PDB entry 7SCM | X-ray diffraction, 2.27 A resolution | chain A

# Chain A
Name: Cadherin 23
Organism: synthetic construct
Amino-acid sequence (204 residues; row label = number of the first residue in the row; numbering starts at 0):
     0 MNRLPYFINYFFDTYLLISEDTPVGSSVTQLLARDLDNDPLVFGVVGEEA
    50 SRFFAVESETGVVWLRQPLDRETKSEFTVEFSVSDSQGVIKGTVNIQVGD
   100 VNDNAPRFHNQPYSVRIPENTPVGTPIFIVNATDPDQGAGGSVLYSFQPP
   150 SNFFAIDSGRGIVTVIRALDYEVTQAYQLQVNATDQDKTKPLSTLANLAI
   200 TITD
Not modelled in the structure: 0
Bound ions: Ca2+ site 1: Asn-1, Arg-2, Asp-34, Asp-36, Asp-38, Asp-84; Na+ site 1: Ile-7 (shared with 1 residue of chain B); Ca2+ site 2: Glu-19, Glu-71, Asp-99, Val-100, Asp-102, Asp-135; Na+ site 2: Glu-19, Asp-69, Glu-71, Asp-102; Ca2+ site 3: Asn-101, Asn-103, Asp-133, Asp-135, Gly-139, Asp-184; K+: Asp-133, Gly-140

# Summary
The Ca2+ site 1 is built by Asn-1, Arg-2, Asp-34, Asp-36, Asp-38 and Asp-84. The Ca2+ site 2 is built by
Glu-19, Glu-71, Asp-99, Val-100, Asp-102 and Asp-135.
Chain A is Cadherin 23 (synthetic construct); the structure, Crystal Structure of Ancestral Amniote
Cadherin-23 EC1-2, was determined by X-ray diffraction, deposited together with 7SGX, 7SB6 and 7N4P.
